9C5W - chains E and B; structure by X-ray diffraction, 2.10 A resolution.

[Chain E (and B)]
Name: Cyclodehydratase RohQ
Organism: Pseudomonas brassicacearum
Notes: chain B of this document is another copy of the same molecule, construct and numbering; everything in this record applies to it too
Amino-acid sequence (172 residues; row label = number of the first residue in the row):
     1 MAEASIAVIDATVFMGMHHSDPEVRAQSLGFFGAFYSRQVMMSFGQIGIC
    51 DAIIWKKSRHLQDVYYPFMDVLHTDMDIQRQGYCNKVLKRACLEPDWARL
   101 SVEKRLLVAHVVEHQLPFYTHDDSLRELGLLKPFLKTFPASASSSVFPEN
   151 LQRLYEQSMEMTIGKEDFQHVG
Disordered / not traced: 143-144, 172 (chain B: 1-4, 97-98, 141-143, 172)

[Interface between chain E and chain B]
Residue-residue contacts (53):
  Phe44(E) with Phe44(B); Gly45(B); Gly48(B); Ile49(B), hydrophobic; Ala52(B), hydrophobic
  Gly45(E) with Phe44(B)
  Ile47(E) with Gly48(B); Asp51(B); Trp55(B), hydrophobic
  Gly48(E) with Phe44(B); Ile47(B)
  Ile49(E) with Phe44(B), hydrophobic
  Asp51(E) with Ile47(B); Asp51(B)
  Ala52(E) with Phe44(B), hydrophobic
  Trp55(E) with Ile47(B), hydrophobic; Asp70(B), hydrogen bond; His73(B); Arg80(B)
  Arg59(E) with Asp70(B); Val71(B); Thr74(B), hydrogen bond
  Gln62(E) with Asp70(B); Thr74(B), hydrogen bond
  Tyr66(E) with Asp70(B)
  Asp70(E) with Trp55(B), hydrogen bond; Arg59(B); Gln62(B); Tyr66(B)
  Val71(E) with Arg59(B)
  His73(E) with Trp55(B)
  Thr74(E) with Trp55(B); Arg59(B), hydrogen bond; Gln62(B), hydrogen bond
  Arg80(E) with Trp55(B)
  Tyr83(E) with Val102(B)
  Cys84(E) with Val102(B)
  Asn85(E) with Val102(B)
  Leu88(E) with Leu88(B), hydrophobic; Cys92(B); Arg105(B)
  Cys92(E) with Leu88(B), hydrogen bond (side chain-backbone); Cys92(B), disulfide
  Ala98(E) with Asn85(B)
  Val102(E) with Tyr83(B); Cys84(B); Asn85(B); Leu88(B), hydrophobic
  Arg105(E) with Asn85(B), hydrogen bond; Leu88(B)
  Leu106(E) with Leu106(B), hydrophobic
  Val171(E) with Phe44(B), hydrophobic; Arg80(B)
Also at the interface, not in a pair above, chain E (31 interface residues in all): Lys56, Met69, Lys89, Ala91, Leu100
Also at the interface, not in a pair above, chain B (28 interface residues in all): Lys56, Met69, Lys89, Val171
Disulfides between the chains: Cys92(E)-Cys92(B)

[Overview]
Chain E and chain B form an interface of 31 and 28 residues respectively, with 1 disulfide bond and 8 hydrogen
bonds. Polar contacts include Trp55(E)-Asp70(B), Arg59(E)-Thr74(B) and Gln62(E)-Thr74(B).
Chain E and chain B are both Cyclodehydratase RohQ (Pseudomonas brassicacearum); the structure, Crystal
structure of cyclodehydratase RohQ in complex with imidazole, was determined by X-ray diffraction together
with 9OQ8 from the same study.
